Entry 4LH0 (X-ray diffraction, 1.67 A resolution); this record covers chains A and B.

== Chain A (and B) ==
Protein: Delta-1-pyrroline-5-carboxylate dehydrogenase, mitochondrial
Source organism: Mus musculus
Notes: EC 1.5.1.12; chain B of this document is another copy of the same molecule, construct and numbering; everything in this record applies to it too
Reference sequence: Q8CHT0 (AL4A1_MOUSE); residues 22-563 here correspond to UniProt positions 21-562 (UniProt number = residue number - 1)
Amino-acid sequence (563 residues; row label = number of the first residue in the row):
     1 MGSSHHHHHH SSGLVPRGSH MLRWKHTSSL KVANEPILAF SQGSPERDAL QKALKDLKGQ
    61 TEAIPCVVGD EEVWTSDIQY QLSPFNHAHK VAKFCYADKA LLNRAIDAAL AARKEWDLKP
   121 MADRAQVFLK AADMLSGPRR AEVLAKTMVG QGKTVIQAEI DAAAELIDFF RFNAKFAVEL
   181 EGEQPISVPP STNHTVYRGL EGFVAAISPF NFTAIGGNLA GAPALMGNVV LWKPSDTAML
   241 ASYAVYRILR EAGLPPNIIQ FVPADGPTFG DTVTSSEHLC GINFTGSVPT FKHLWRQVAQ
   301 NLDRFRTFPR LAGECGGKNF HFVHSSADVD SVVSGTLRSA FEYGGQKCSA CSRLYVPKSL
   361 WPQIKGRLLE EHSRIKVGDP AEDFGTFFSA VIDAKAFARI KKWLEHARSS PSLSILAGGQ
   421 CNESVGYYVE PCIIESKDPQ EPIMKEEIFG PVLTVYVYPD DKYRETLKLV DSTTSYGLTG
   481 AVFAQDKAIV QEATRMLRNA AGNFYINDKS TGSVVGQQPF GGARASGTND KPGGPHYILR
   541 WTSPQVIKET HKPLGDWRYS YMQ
Not modelled in the structure: 1-30 (chain B: 1-19)
Construct notes: initiating methionine (1); expression tag (2-21); conflict A33 (Thr32 in Q8CHT0), T61 (Met60 in Q8CHT0), K468 (Gln467 in Q8CHT0)
Swiss-Prot annotation at these positions:
  - active site: E314 (Proton acceptor), C348 (Nucleophile)
  - binding site (NAD(+)): S208, K233, G286 to T290, E447
  - binding site (substrate): S513
  - site: N211 (Transition state stabilizer)
  - modified residue: K31 (N6-succinyllysine), S44 (Phosphoserine), K52 (N6-acetyllysine), K93 (N6-acetyllysine), K99 (N6-acetyllysine), K114 (N6-acetyllysine), K130 (N6-acetyllysine), K175 (N6-acetyllysine), K318 (N6-acetyllysine), K347 (N6-succinyllysine), K358 (N6-acetyllysine), K365 (N6-acetyllysine), K376 (N6-acetyllysine), K395 (N6-succinyllysine), K462 (N6-acetyllysine), K509 (N6-acetyllysine), K531 (N6-acetyllysine), K552 (N6-acetyllysine)
Ligand contacts: glyoxylic acid (GLV): E165, F212, K347, C348, S349, T511, G512, S513, F520

== Chain A / chain B interface ==
Contacting residue pairs - 215 pairs, chain A then chain B:
  A39(A) - Y561(B)
  F40(A) - Y561(B)
  R47(A) - Y561(B)  hydrogen bond (side chain-backbone)
  D117(A) - R498(B)  salt bridge
  L118(A) - R498(B)
  T154(A) - Y561(B)
  V155(A) - Y561(B)  hydrophobic
  I156(A) - Y559(B)  hydrophobic
  I156(A) - Y561(B)  hydrophobic
  F172(A) - I186(B)  hydrophobic
  L180(A) - H536(B)
  E183(A) - P535(B)
  E183(A) - H536(B)
  P185(A) - G516(B)
  P185(A) - Q517(B)
  I186(A) - F172(B)  hydrophobic
  I186(A) - G516(B)  hydrogen bond (backbone-backbone)
  I186(A) - Q517(B)
  V188(A) - Q517(B)
  N193(A) - Q517(B)
  N193(A) - Q518(B)  hydrogen bond
  V196(A) - R498(B)
  Y197(A) - H536(B)
  R198(A) - R498(B)  hydrogen bond (side chain-backbone)
  R198(A) - N499(B)
  R198(A) - A501(B)  hydrogen bond (side chain-backbone)
  R198(A) - G502(B)
  R198(A) - N529(B)
  E201(A) - N499(B)
  E201(A) - R524(B)  salt bridge
  F291(A) - F308(B)  hydrophobic
  K292(A) - L302(B)
  K292(A) - D303(B)  salt bridge
  W295(A) - A299(B)
  W295(A) - L302(B)  hydrophobic
  W295(A) - F308(B)  hydrophobic
  W295(A) - P309(B)
  R296(A) - A299(B)  hydrogen bond (side chain-backbone)
  R296(A) - Q300(B)  hydrogen bond (side chain-backbone)
  R296(A) - L302(B)
  R296(A) - D303(B)  salt bridge
  A299(A) - W295(B)
  A299(A) - R296(B)  hydrogen bond (backbone-side chain)
  A299(A) - A299(B)  hydrophobic
  Q300(A) - R296(B)  hydrogen bond (backbone-side chain)
  L302(A) - K292(B)
  L302(A) - W295(B)  hydrophobic
  L302(A) - R296(B)
  D303(A) - K292(B)  salt bridge
  D303(A) - R296(B)  salt bridge
  R306(A) - R524(B)
  R306(A) - A525(B)
  T307(A) - A523(B)
  T307(A) - R524(B)  hydrogen bond (side chain-backbone)
  F308(A) - F291(B)  hydrophobic
  F308(A) - W295(B)  hydrophobic
  F308(A) - R524(B)
  F308(A) - A525(B)
  F308(A) - G527(B)
  P309(A) - W295(B)
  R310(A) - T528(B)  hydrogen bond (side chain-backbone)
  R310(A) - N529(B)
  S331(A) - P553(B)
  S331(A) - L554(B)  hydrogen bond (side chain-backbone)
  S334(A) - L554(B)
  S334(A) - G555(B)  hydrogen bond (side chain-backbone)
  S334(A) - D556(B)
  S334(A) - W557(B)  hydrogen bond (side chain-backbone)
  G335(A) - L554(B)
  L337(A) - W557(B)
  R338(A) - D556(B)  hydrogen bond (side chain-backbone)
  R338(A) - W557(B)  hydrogen bond (side chain-backbone)
  R338(A) - R558(B)  hydrogen bond (side chain-backbone)
  R338(A) - Y559(B)
  E342(A) - Y559(B)  hydrogen bond
  E371(A) - W557(B)  hydrogen bond
  E371(A) - R558(B)  salt bridge
  R374(A) - W557(B)
  R374(A) - R558(B)
  I375(A) - W557(B)  hydrophobic
  F384(A) - Y561(B)
  F384(A) - M562(B)
  G385(A) - M562(B)
  T386(A) - M562(B)
  F387(A) - W557(B)  hydrophobic
  F387(A) - M562(B)  hydrophobic
  A484(A) - M21(B)
  Q485(A) - M21(B)
  D486(A) - M21(B)
  K487(A) - M21(B)
  V490(A) - M21(B)  hydrophobic
  T494(A) - I547(B)
  R495(A) - L118(B)
  R498(A) - D117(B)  salt bridge
  R498(A) - L118(B)
  R498(A) - V196(B)
  R498(A) - R198(B)  hydrogen bond (backbone-side chain)
  R498(A) - Q545(B)  hydrogen bond (backbone-side chain)
  N499(A) - R198(B)
  N499(A) - E201(B)
  A501(A) - R198(B)  hydrogen bond (backbone-side chain)
  A501(A) - Q545(B)  hydrogen bond (backbone-side chain)
  G502(A) - R198(B)
  G502(A) - Q545(B)
  G502(A) - V546(B)  hydrogen bond (backbone-backbone)
  N503(A) - V546(B)
  F504(A) - Q545(B)
  F504(A) - V546(B)  hydrogen bond (backbone-backbone)
  F504(A) - I547(B)
  F504(A) - K548(B)  hydrogen bond (backbone-backbone)
  Y505(A) - K548(B)
  I506(A) - L22(B)  hydrophobic
  I506(A) - I547(B)  hydrophobic
  I506(A) - K548(B)  hydrogen bond (backbone-backbone)
  I506(A) - E549(B)
  I506(A) - T550(B)  hydrogen bond (backbone-backbone)
  N507(A) - M21(B)
  N507(A) - T550(B)
  N507(A) - L554(B)
  D508(A) - K548(B)  salt bridge
  D508(A) - T550(B)  hydrogen bond
  D508(A) - L554(B)
  G516(A) - P185(B)
  G516(A) - I186(B)  hydrogen bond (backbone-backbone)
  Q517(A) - P185(B)
  Q517(A) - I186(B)
  Q517(A) - V188(B)
  Q517(A) - N193(B)
  Q518(A) - N193(B)  hydrogen bond
  Q518(A) - V546(B)
  Q518(A) - K548(B)
  P519(A) - V546(B)
  A523(A) - T307(B)
  A523(A) - S543(B)
  R524(A) - E201(B)  salt bridge
  R524(A) - R306(B)
  R524(A) - T307(B)  hydrogen bond (backbone-side chain)
  R524(A) - F308(B)
  A525(A) - R306(B)
  A525(A) - F308(B)
  G527(A) - F308(B)
  T528(A) - R310(B)  hydrogen bond (backbone-side chain)
  N529(A) - R198(B)
  N529(A) - R310(B)
  N529(A) - S543(B)  hydrogen bond
  N529(A) - P544(B)  hydrogen bond (side chain-backbone)
  K531(A) - P544(B)
  K531(A) - V546(B)
  P535(A) - E183(B)
  H536(A) - L180(B)
  H536(A) - E183(B)
  H536(A) - Y197(B)
  H536(A) - L539(B)
  L539(A) - H536(B)
  L539(A) - L539(B)  hydrophobic
  R540(A) - R540(B)
  S543(A) - A523(B)
  S543(A) - N529(B)  hydrogen bond
  P544(A) - N529(B)  hydrogen bond (backbone-side chain)
  P544(A) - K531(B)
  Q545(A) - R498(B)  hydrogen bond (side chain-backbone)
  Q545(A) - A501(B)  hydrogen bond (side chain-backbone)
  Q545(A) - G502(B)
  Q545(A) - F504(B)
  V546(A) - G502(B)  hydrogen bond (backbone-backbone)
  V546(A) - N503(B)
  V546(A) - F504(B)  hydrogen bond (backbone-backbone)
  V546(A) - Q517(B)
  V546(A) - Q518(B)
  V546(A) - P519(B)
  V546(A) - K531(B)
  I547(A) - T494(B)
  I547(A) - F504(B)
  I547(A) - I506(B)  hydrophobic
  K548(A) - F504(B)  hydrogen bond (backbone-backbone)
  K548(A) - Y505(B)
  K548(A) - I506(B)  hydrogen bond (backbone-backbone)
  K548(A) - D508(B)  salt bridge
  K548(A) - Q518(B)
  E549(A) - I506(B)
  T550(A) - I506(B)  hydrogen bond (backbone-backbone)
  T550(A) - N507(B)
  T550(A) - D508(B)  hydrogen bond
  P553(A) - D328(B)
  P553(A) - S331(B)
  L554(A) - S331(B)  hydrogen bond (backbone-side chain)
  L554(A) - S334(B)
  L554(A) - G335(B)
  L554(A) - N507(B)
  L554(A) - D508(B)
  G555(A) - S334(B)  hydrogen bond (backbone-side chain)
  D556(A) - R338(B)  hydrogen bond (backbone-side chain)
  W557(A) - S334(B)
  W557(A) - L337(B)
  W557(A) - R338(B)  hydrogen bond (backbone-side chain)
  W557(A) - E371(B)  hydrogen bond
  W557(A) - R374(B)
  W557(A) - I375(B)  hydrophobic
  W557(A) - F387(B)
  R558(A) - R338(B)  hydrogen bond (backbone-side chain)
  R558(A) - E371(B)  salt bridge
  R558(A) - R374(B)
  Y559(A) - I156(B)  hydrophobic
  Y559(A) - R338(B)  hydrogen bond
  Y559(A) - E342(B)  hydrogen bond
  Y561(A) - A39(B)
  Y561(A) - F40(B)
  Y561(A) - R47(B)  hydrogen bond (backbone-side chain)
  Y561(A) - T154(B)
  Y561(A) - V155(B)  hydrophobic
  Y561(A) - I156(B)
  Y561(A) - F384(B)
  M562(A) - F384(B)
  M562(A) - G385(B)
  M562(A) - F387(B)  hydrophobic
Interface residues without a listed pair, chain A (104 interface residues in all): N34, R113, Q157, S191, N301, D328, F483, Q491, L497, K509
Interface residues without a listed pair, chain B (100 interface residues in all): N34, R113, Q157, S191, N301, T386, F483, L497, K509, S560

== Summary ==
Chain A and chain B form an interface of 104 and 100 residues respectively; the contacts include 54 hydrogen
bonds and 12 salt bridges. Polar pairs include D117(A)-R498(B), E201(A)-R524(B) and K292(A)-D303(B). Ligands
of chain A: glyoxylic acid.
Both chains are Delta-1-pyrroline-5-carboxylate dehydrogenase, mitochondrial (Mus musculus). Entry 4LH0
(Structure of mouse 1-Pyrroline-5-Carboxylate Dehydrogenase (ALDH4A1) complexed with glyoxylate) was
determined by X-ray diffraction (same publication as 4LGZ, 4LH1, 4LH2 and 4LH3).
